PDB entry 8A9T | X-ray diffraction, 2.30 A resolution | chains C and E of the 6 polymer chains in the assembly

Chain C:
Name: Tubulin alpha-1B chain
Source organism: Bos taurus
UniProtKB: P81947 (TBA1B_BOVIN); residue numbers follow UniProt; this construct covers 1-451
Sequence (451 residues; numbered 1 to 451; the number before each row is that of its first residue):
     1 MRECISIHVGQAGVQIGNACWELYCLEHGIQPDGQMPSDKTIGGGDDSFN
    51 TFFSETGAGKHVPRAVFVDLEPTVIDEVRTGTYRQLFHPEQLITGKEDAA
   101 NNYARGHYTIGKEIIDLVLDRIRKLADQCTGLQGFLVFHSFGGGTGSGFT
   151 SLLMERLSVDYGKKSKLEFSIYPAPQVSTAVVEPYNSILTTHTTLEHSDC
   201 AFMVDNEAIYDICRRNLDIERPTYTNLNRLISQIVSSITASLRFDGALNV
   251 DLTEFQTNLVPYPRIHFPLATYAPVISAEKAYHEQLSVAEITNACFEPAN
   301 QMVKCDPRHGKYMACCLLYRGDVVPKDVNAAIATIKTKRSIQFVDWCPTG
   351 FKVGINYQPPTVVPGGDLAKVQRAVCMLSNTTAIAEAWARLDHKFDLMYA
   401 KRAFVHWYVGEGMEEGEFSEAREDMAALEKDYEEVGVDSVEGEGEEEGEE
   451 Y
Not modelled in the structure: 441-451
Metal / ion sites: Ca2+ site 1: Asp39, Thr41, Gly44, Glu55; Ca2+ site 2: Pro307, Thr381
Residues lining bound ligands: GTP (guanosine-5'-triphosphate): Gly10, Gln11, Ala12, Gln15, Ile16, Asp69, Asp98, Ala99, Ala100, Asn101, Asn102, Ser140, Gly142, Gly143, Gly144, Thr145, Gly146, Ile171, Pro173, Val177, Ser178, Thr179, Glu183, Asn206, Tyr224, Leu227, Asn228, Ile231

Chain E:
Name: Stathmin-4
Source organism: Rattus norvegicus
UniProtKB: P63043 (STMN4_RAT); residues 5-145 here correspond to UniProt positions 49-189 (UniProt number = residue number + 44)
Sequence (143 residues; each row starts with the number of its first residue):
     3 MADMEVIELNKCTSGQSFEVILKPPSFDGVPEFNASLPRRRDPSLEEIQK
    53 KLEAAEERRKYQEAELLKHLAEKREHEREVIQKAIEENNNFIKMAKEKLA
   103 QKMESNKENREAHLAAMLERLQEKDKHAEEVRKNKELKEEASR
Not modelled in the structure: 3-5, 29-43, 143-145
Construct notes: initiating methionine (3); expression tag (4)

Chain C / chain E interface:
Residue-residue contacts - 30 pairs, chain C then chain E:
  His107(C) with Lys104(E); Met105(E)
  Tyr108(C) with Lys104(E); Met105(E), hydrophobic; Asn108(E)
  Thr109(C) with Arg112(E)
  Lys112(C) with Met105(E)
  Glu155(C) with Leu101(E); Lys104(E), salt bridge
  Arg156(C) with Leu101(E)
  Ser158(C) with Phe93(E); Ile94(E)
  Val159(C) with Ile94(E); Ala97(E), hydrophobic; Lys98(E)
  Gly162(C) with Asn90(E); Ile94(E)
  Lys163(C) with Asn90(E), hydrogen bond (backbone-side chain)
  Thr193(C) with Lys104(E)
  His197(C) with Phe93(E)
  Val409(C) with His115(E), hydrogen bond (backbone-side chain)
  Gly410(C) with Arg112(E)
  Glu411(C) with Asn108(E), hydrogen bond (backbone-side chain); Arg112(E), salt bridge
  Gly412(C) with Asn108(E), hydrogen bond (backbone-side chain); Asn111(E), hydrogen bond (backbone-side chain); Arg112(E)
  Met413(C) with Asn108(E)
  Glu414(C) with Ser107(E), hydrogen bond; Asn111(E), hydrogen bond
Other interface residues (no listed pair), chain C (20 interface residues in all): Leu152, Glu196
Other interface residues (no listed pair), chain E (14 interface residues in all): Glu89

In short:
Chain C and chain E form an interface of 20 and 14 residues respectively; the contacts include 7 hydrogen
bonds and 2 salt bridges. Polar pairs include Glu155(C)-Lys104(E), Glu411(C)-Arg112(E) and Lys163(C)-Asn90(E).
Ligands of chain C: GTP.
Chain C is Tubulin alpha-1B chain (Bos taurus) and chain E is Stathmin-4 (Rattus norvegicus); the structure,
Tubulin-[1,2]oxazoloisoindole-1 complex, was determined by X-ray diffraction (same publication as 8A9Z).
